PDB entry 6GCS | electron microscopy, 4.32 A resolution (low resolution: residue-level contacts below are approximate; hydrogen-bond / salt-bridge calls are withheld) | chains C and G of the 42 polymer chains in the assembly

# Chain C
Molecule: 49-kDa protein (nucm)
Source organism: Yarrowia lipolytica
Notes: EC 1.6.99.3
UniProtKB: Q9UUU1 (Q9UUU1_YARLL); residues 1-466 here = UniProt positions 1-466
Sequence (466 residues; numbered 1 to 466; the number before each row is that of its first residue):
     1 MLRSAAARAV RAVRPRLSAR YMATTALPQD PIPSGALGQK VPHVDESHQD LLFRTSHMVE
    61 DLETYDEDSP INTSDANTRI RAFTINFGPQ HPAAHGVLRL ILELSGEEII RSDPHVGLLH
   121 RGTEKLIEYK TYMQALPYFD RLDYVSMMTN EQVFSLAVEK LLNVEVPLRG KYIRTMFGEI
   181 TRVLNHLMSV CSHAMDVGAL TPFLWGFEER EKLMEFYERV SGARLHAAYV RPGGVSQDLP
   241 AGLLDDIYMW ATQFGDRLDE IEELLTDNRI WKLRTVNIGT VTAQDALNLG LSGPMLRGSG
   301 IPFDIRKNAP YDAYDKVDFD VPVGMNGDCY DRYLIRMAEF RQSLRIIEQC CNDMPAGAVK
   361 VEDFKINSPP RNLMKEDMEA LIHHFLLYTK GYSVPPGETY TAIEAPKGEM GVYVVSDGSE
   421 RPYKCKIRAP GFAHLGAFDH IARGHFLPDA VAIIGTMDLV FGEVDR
Unresolved in the structure: 1-49, 466
Ligand contacts:
  - 1,2-Distearoyl-sn-glycerophosphoethanolamine (3PE): R269, I270, L273
  - 4Fe-4S cluster (SF4): R121, R141, H226

# Chain G
Molecule: 30-kDa protein (nugm)
Source organism: Yarrowia lipolytica
Notes: EC 1.6.99.3
UniProtKB: Q9UUU0 (Q9UUU0_YARLL); residues 1-281 here = UniProt positions 1-281
Sequence (281 residues; row label = number of the first residue in the row):
     1 MLSRFARIGS MGIRPVAAAR ATFVTSARAA QAAPSWENIK DIRLDPKVHV DEVYEPIVNP
    61 ADRYLQHVSD LHQYAKYIMA ALPKYIQGFS VWKDELTLHV APSAVIPVTT FLRDNTSTQY
   121 KSIIDITAVD YPSRENRFEV VYNFLSVRHN SRIRLKTYAT EVTPVPSITC LYEGANWFER
   181 EAYDMYGVFF EGHPDLRRIM TDYGFEGHPL RKDFPLTGYT EVRWDEEKRR VVYEPLELTQ
   241 AFRNFSAGST AWEPVGPGRD DRPDSFKLPT PKPEEKEGDK K
Unresolved in the structure: 1-30, 263-281

# Interface between chain C and chain G
Pairs across the interface (81):
  D113(C) with R197(G)
  P114(C) with W177(G)
  H115(C) with Y203(G)
  V116(C) with W177(G); I199(G)
  G117(C) with I199(G)
  H120(C) with M185(G); M200(G)
  E124(C) with E181(G); M185(G); L210(G)
  K125(C) with P209(G); R211(G); L216(G)
  L126(C) with L216(G)
  E128(C) with K212(G)
  Y129(C) with L216(G)
  K160(C) with K93(G); D94(G)
  L161(C) with W92(G)
  N163(C) with P60(G); A61(G); K93(G)
  M249(C) with P34(G)
  T252(C) with P34(G)
  Q253(C) with S35(G)
  L287(C) with K121(G); S122(G); V147(G)
  N288(C) with R113(G); K121(G); Y172(G); E173(G); G174(G)
  L289(C) with E173(G); G174(G)
  G290(C) with I123(G)
  I301(C) with V147(G)
  F303(C) with L145(G); N150(G)
  I305(C) with R152(G)
  N308(C) with N150(G)
  E398(C) with W92(G); R154(G); K156(G)
  T399(C) with W92(G); R154(G)
  Y400(C) with I124(G); N143(G); R152(G); R154(G)
  A402(C) with R152(G)
  E409(C) with I124(G); L145(G)
  Y413(C) with V129(G); V141(G); N143(G); R154(G)
  G418(C) with E253(G)
  E420(C) with S246(G); G248(G)
  R421(C) with S246(G)
  Y423(C) with D130(G); Y131(G); P132(G); K212(G)
  K424(C) with T127(G); A128(G); V129(G); Y186(G); L210(G)
  K426(C) with D125(G); T127(G); E181(G)
  R428(C) with I124(G)
  F432(C) with W177(G); F178(G); E181(G); M200(G)
  G436(C) with W177(G)
  D465(C) with M200(G)
Interface residues without a listed pair, chain C (50 interface residues in all): R99, E165, A309, A356, K390, S393, V415, L435, V464
Interface residues without a listed pair, chain G (55 interface residues in all): V53, N59, E139, S146, R198, F214, S249, T250

# Overview
50 residues of chain C face 55 of chain G across their interface. Bound to chain C: 4Fe-4S cluster and
1,2-Distearoyl-sn-glycerophosphoethanolamine.
Chain C is 49-kDa protein (nucm) and chain G is 30-kDa protein (nugm), both from Yarrowia lipolytica; the
structure, Cryo-EM structure of respiratory complex I from Yarrowia lipolytica, was determined by electron
microscopy.
